PDB entry 7FEJ | electron microscopy, 3.91 A resolution | chains 1 and 4 of the 6 polymer chains in the assembly

[Chain 1]
Name: A/af/72 VP1
Organism: Foot-and-mouth disease virus
Amino-acid sequence (212 residues; row label = number of the first residue in the row):
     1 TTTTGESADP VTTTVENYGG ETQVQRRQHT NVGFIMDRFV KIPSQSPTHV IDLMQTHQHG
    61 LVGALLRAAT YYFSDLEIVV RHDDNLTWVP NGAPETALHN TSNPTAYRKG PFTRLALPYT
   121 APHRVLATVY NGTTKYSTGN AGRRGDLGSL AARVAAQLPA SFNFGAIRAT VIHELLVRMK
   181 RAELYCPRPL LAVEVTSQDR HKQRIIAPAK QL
Not modelled in the structure: 135-155, 211-212

[Chain 4]
Name: Capsid protein VP0
Organism: Foot-and-mouth disease virus
Notes: EC 2.7.7.48, 3.4.22.28, 3.4.22.46, 3.6.1.15
Reference sequence: A0A2I6PCP9 (A0A2I6PCP9_9PICO); residues 1-85 here correspond to UniProt positions 200-284 (UniProt number = residue number + 199)
Amino-acid sequence (85 residues; row label = number of the first residue in the row):
     1 GAGQSSPATG SQNQSGNTGS IINNYYMQQY QNSMDTQLGD NAISGGSNEG STDTTSTHTN
    61 NTQNNDWFSK LASSAFTGLF GALLA
Not modelled in the structure: 1-14, 40-64, 85

[Interface between chain 1 and chain 4]
Contacting residue pairs - 20 pairs, chain 1 then chain 4:
  Thr1(1) - Gly78(4)
  Thr1(1) - Phe80(4)
  Thr2(1) - Phe80(4)
  Thr3(1) - Phe76(4)
  Pro10(1) - Leu71(4)  hydrophobic
  Pro10(1) - Ala75(4)
  Pro10(1) - Phe76(4)  hydrogen bond (backbone-backbone)
  Val11(1) - Phe76(4)
  Thr12(1) - Ala75(4)
  Thr12(1) - Phe76(4)  hydrogen bond (backbone-backbone)
  Thr12(1) - Thr77(4)
  Asn17(1) - Leu79(4)
  Phe34(1) - Asn17(4)
  Asp37(1) - Gly16(4)
  Asp37(1) - Asn17(4)  hydrogen bond (side chain-backbone)
  Asp75(1) - Ser33(4)  hydrogen bond
  Pro118(1) - Ser33(4)
  Lys180(1) - Gln31(4)
  Arg181(1) - Ser33(4)
  Pro187(1) - Phe68(4)
Also at the interface, not in a pair above, chain 1 (19 interface residues in all): Thr14, Asn31, Phe73, Tyr119, Arg178
Also at the interface, not in a pair above, chain 4 (17 interface residues in all): Ser15, Thr18, Asn32, Asp35, Ser74

[Overview]
19 residues of chain 1 and 17 residues of chain 4 are in contact, with 4 hydrogen bonds. Among the polar pairs
are Asp37(1)-Asn17(4), Asp75(1)-Ser33(4) and Pro10(1)-Phe76(4).
Chain 1 is A/af/72 VP1 and chain 4 is Capsid protein VP0, both from Foot-and-mouth disease virus; the
structure, Complex of FMDV A/AF/72 and bovine neutralizing scFv antibody R55, was determined by electron
microscopy (same publication as 7FEI).
